Entry 6FJM (X-ray diffraction, 2.10 A resolution); this record covers chains A and F of the 6 polymer chains in the assembly.

Chain A:
Name: Tubulin alpha-1B chain
From: Bos taurus
UniProt: P81947 (TBA1B_BOVIN); residues 1-451 here = UniProt positions 1-451
Chain sequence (451 residues; row label = number of the first residue in the row):
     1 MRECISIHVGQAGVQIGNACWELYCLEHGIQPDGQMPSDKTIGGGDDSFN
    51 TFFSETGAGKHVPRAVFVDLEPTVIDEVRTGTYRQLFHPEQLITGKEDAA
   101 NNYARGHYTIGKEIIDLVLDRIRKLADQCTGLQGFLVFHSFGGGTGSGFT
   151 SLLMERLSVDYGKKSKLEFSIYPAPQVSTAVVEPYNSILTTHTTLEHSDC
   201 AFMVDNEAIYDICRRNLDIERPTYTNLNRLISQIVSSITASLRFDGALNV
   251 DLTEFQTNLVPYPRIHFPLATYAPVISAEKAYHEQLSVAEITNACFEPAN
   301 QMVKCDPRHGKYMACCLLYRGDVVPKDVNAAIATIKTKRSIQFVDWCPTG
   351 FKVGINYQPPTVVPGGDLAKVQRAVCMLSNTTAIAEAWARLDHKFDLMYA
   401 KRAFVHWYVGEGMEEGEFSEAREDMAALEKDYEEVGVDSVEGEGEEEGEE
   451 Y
Disordered / not traced: 439-451
Ion coordination: Ca2+: Asp-39, Thr-41, Gly-44, Glu-55
Small-molecule neighbours: GTP (guanosine-5'-triphosphate): Val-9, Gly-10, Gln-11, Ala-12, Gln-15, Ile-16, Asp-69, Asp-98, Ala-99, Ala-100, Asn-101, Ser-140, Gly-142, Gly-143, Gly-144, Thr-145, Gly-146, Ile-171, Pro-173, Val-177, Ser-178, Glu-183, Asn-206, Tyr-224, Leu-227, Asn-228, Ile-231

Chain F:
Name: Tubulin tyrosine ligase
From: Gallus gallus
UniProt: E1BQ43 (E1BQ43_CHICK); numbering as in UniProt (aligned over 1-378)
Chain sequence (384 residues; each row starts with the number of its first residue):
     1 MYTFVVRDENSSVYAEVSRLLLATGQWKRLRKDNPRFNLMLGERNRLPFG
    51 RLGHEPGLVQLVNYYRGADKLCRKASLVKLIKTSPELSESCTWFPESYVI
   101 YPTNLKTPVAPAQNGIRHLINNTRTDEREVFLAAYNRRREGREGNVWIAK
   151 SSAGAKGEGILISSEASELLDFIDEQGQVHVIQKYLEKPLLLEPGHRKFD
   201 IRSWVLVDHLYNIYLYREGVLRTSSEPYNSANFQDKTCHLTNHCIQKEYS
   251 KNYGRYEEGNEMFFEEFNQYLMDALNTTLENSILLQIKHIIRSCLMCIEP
   301 AISTKHLHYQSFQLFGFDFMVDEELKVWLIEVNGAPACAQKLYAELCQGI
   351 VDVAISSVFPLADTGQKTSQPTSIFIKLHHHHHH
Disordered / not traced: 103-124, 363-371, 381-384
Construct notes: expression tag (379-384)
Ion coordination: Mg2+: Glu-331, Asn-333 (together with AMP-PCP)
Small-molecule neighbours: AMP-PCP (ACP; phosphomethylphosphonic acid adenylate ester): Lys-74, Pro-95, Ile-148, Lys-150, Ile-160, Gln-183, Lys-184, Tyr-185, Leu-186, Lys-198, Asp-200, Arg-202, Arg-222, His-239, Leu-240, Thr-241, Asn-242, Asp-318, Met-320, Ile-330, Glu-331, Asn-333

How chain A and chain F interact:
Contacting residue pairs (23):
  Gln-176(A) with Pro-56(F)
  Glu-207(A) with His-54(F), salt bridge
  Glu-297(A) with His-306(F), salt bridge
  Pro-298(A) with His-306(F); Leu-307(F), hydrophobic
  Lys-304(A) with His-54(F); His-308(F)
  Asp-306(A) with Arg-66(F); Leu-307(F)
  Arg-308(A) with Pro-300(F), hydrogen bond (side chain-backbone); Ala-301(F), hydrogen bond (side chain-backbone); Ile-302(F); Ser-303(F), hydrogen bond (side chain-backbone)
  His-309(A) with Arg-66(F), hydrogen bond (side chain-backbone); Gly-67(F); Ala-301(F)
  Ser-340(A) with Ala-301(F)
  Glu-386(A) with Gly-50(F); Arg-66(F), salt bridge
  Arg-390(A) with Gly-50(F); His-54(F)
  His-393(A) with Arg-51(F)
  Glu-433(A) with Arg-46(F), salt bridge
Interface residues without a listed pair, chain A (16 interface residues in all): Pro-175, Cys-305, Lys-338
Interface residues without a listed pair, chain F (15 interface residues in all): Gly-53

In short:
16 residues of chain A face 15 of chain F across their interface; the contacts include 4 hydrogen bonds and 4
salt bridges. Polar pairs include Glu-207(A)/His-54(F), Glu-297(A)/His-306(F) and Glu-386(A)/Arg-66(F). Chain
A binds GTP. Ligands of chain F: AMP-PCP.
Chain A is Tubulin alpha-1B chain (Bos taurus) and chain F is Tubulin tyrosine ligase (Gallus gallus); the
structure, tubulin-Disorazole Z complex, was determined by X-ray diffraction together with 6FII and 6FJF from
the same study.
